PDB entry 1FO0 | X-ray diffraction, 2.50 A resolution | chains A and B of the 5 polymer chains in the assembly

# Chain A
Protein: Protein (BM3.3 T cell receptor alpha-chain)
Source organism: Mus musculus
Notes: fragment: fv fragment, variable domain
Amino-acid sequence (116 residues; each row starts with the number of its first residue; note: 1 number in that range is skipped by the numbering (no residue carries it; nothing is unmodelled there)):
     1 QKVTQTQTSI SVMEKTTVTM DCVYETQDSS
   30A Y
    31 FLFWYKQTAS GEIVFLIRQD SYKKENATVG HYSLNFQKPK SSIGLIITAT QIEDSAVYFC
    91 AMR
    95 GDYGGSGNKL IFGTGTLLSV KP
Unresolved in the structure: 1
Sequence notes: conflict Gln-27 (Arg49 in 201157), Gly-101 (Asn121 in 201157), Asn-102 (Glu122 in 201157), Leu-104 (Ile124 in 201157), Ile-105 (Thr125 in 201157), Thr-108 (Ala128 in 201157), Leu-111 (Lys131 in 201157), Ser-113 (Thr133 in 201157), Val-114 (Ile134 in 201157); insertion (95-96, 99-100)
Disulfides: Cys-22/Cys-90

# Chain B
Protein: Protein (BM3.3 T cell receptor beta-chain)
Source organism: Mus musculus
Notes: fragment: fv fragment, variable domain
Amino-acid sequence (112 residues; numbered 1 to 116 plus 1 insertion-coded residue; 5 numbers in that range are skipped by the numbering (no residue carries them; nothing is unmodelled there); the number before each row is that of its first residue):
     1 VTLLEQNPRW RLVPRGQAVN LRCILKNSQY
   30A P
    31 WMSWYQQDLQ KQLQWLFTLR SPGDKEVKSL PGADYLATRV TDTELRLQVA NMSQGRT
    90 LYCTCSADRV G
   103 N
   105 TLYFGEGSRL IV
Sequence notes: conflict Ala-96 (Gly116 in 554307), Asp-97 (Gly117 in 554307), Arg-98 (Thr118 in 554307), Val-99 (Gly119 in 554307), Leu-106 (Gln124 in 554307), Glu-110 (Pro128 in 554307), Ser-112 (Thr130 in 554307), Ile-115 (Leu133 in 554307), Val-116 (Leu135 in 554307)
Disulfides: Cys-23/Cys-92

# Interface between chain A and chain B
Contacting residue pairs - 43 pairs, chain A then chain B:
  Phe-31(A) / Gly-100(B)
  Phe-33(A) / Thr-105(B)
  Tyr-35(A) / Leu-106(B)  hydrogen bond (side chain-backbone)
  Tyr-35(A) / Phe-108(B)  hydrophobic
  Gln-37(A) / Gln-37(B)  hydrogen bond
  Gln-37(A) / Tyr-91(B)  hydrogen bond
  Gly-41(A) / Tyr-91(B)  hydrogen bond (backbone-side chain)
  Glu-42(A) / Val-1(B)
  Ile-43(A) / Leu-43(B)  hydrophobic
  Ile-43(A) / Tyr-91(B)
  Ile-43(A) / Phe-108(B)
  Phe-45(A) / Thr-105(B)
  Phe-45(A) / Tyr-107(B)  hydrophobic
  Arg-48(A) / Gly-100(B)  hydrogen bond (side chain-backbone)
  Arg-48(A) / Asn-103(B)
  Arg-48(A) / Thr-105(B)  hydrogen bond
  Phe-89(A) / Gln-37(B)
  Phe-89(A) / Lys-41(B)
  Arg-93(A) / Arg-98(B)  hydrogen bond (side chain-backbone)
  Arg-93(A) / Gly-100(B)
  Arg-93(A) / Asn-103(B)
  Arg-93(A) / Leu-106(B)
  Ser-100(A) / Trp-45(B)
  Ser-100(A) / Thr-48(B)  hydrogen bond (backbone-side chain)
  Gly-101(A) / Arg-98(B)
  Asn-102(A) / Trp-31(B)
  Asn-102(A) / Ser-33(B)
  Asn-102(A) / Tyr-35(B)  hydrogen bond (backbone-side chain)
  Asn-102(A) / Trp-45(B)
  Asn-102(A) / Thr-48(B)  hydrogen bond (backbone-side chain)
  Asn-102(A) / Ser-95(B)
  Asn-102(A) / Asp-97(B)
  Asn-102(A) / Arg-98(B)  hydrogen bond (side chain-backbone)
  Asn-102(A) / Leu-106(B)
  Lys-103(A) / Tyr-35(B)
  Lys-103(A) / Trp-45(B)
  Leu-104(A) / Tyr-35(B)  hydrogen bond (backbone-side chain)
  Phe-106(A) / Gln-42(B)
  Phe-106(A) / Leu-43(B)  hydrophobic
  Phe-106(A) / Phe-108(B)  hydrophobic
  Gly-107(A) / Gln-42(B)
  Thr-108(A) / Lys-41(B)
  Thr-108(A) / Gln-42(B)
Interface residues without a listed pair, chain A (21 interface residues in all): Ser-40, Val-87
Interface residues without a listed pair, chain B (24 interface residues in all): Arg-9, Gln-44, Val-99, Glu-110

# Summary
21 residues of chain A face 24 of chain B across their interface, with 12 hydrogen bonds. Among the polar
pairs are Tyr-35(A)/Leu-106(B), Gln-37(A)/Gln-37(B) and Gln-37(A)/Tyr-91(B).
Here chain A is Protein (BM3.3 T cell receptor alpha-chain) and chain B is Protein (BM3.3 T cell receptor
beta-chain), both from Mus musculus. Entry 1FO0 (Murine alloreactive scfv TCR-peptide-MHC class I molecule
complex) was determined by X-ray diffraction.
